PDB entry 8IZ4 | electron microscopy, 2.93 A resolution | chains B and E of the 5 polymer chains in the assembly

# Chain B
Name: Guanine nucleotide-binding protein G(I)/G(S)/G(T) subunit beta-1
Source organism: Homo sapiens
Reference sequence: P62873 (GBB1_HUMAN); numbering as in UniProt (aligned over 2-340)
Chain sequence (376 residues; numbered -9 to 366; the number before each row is that of its first residue; numbers below 1 keep their minus sign (Met-9 is residue -9)):
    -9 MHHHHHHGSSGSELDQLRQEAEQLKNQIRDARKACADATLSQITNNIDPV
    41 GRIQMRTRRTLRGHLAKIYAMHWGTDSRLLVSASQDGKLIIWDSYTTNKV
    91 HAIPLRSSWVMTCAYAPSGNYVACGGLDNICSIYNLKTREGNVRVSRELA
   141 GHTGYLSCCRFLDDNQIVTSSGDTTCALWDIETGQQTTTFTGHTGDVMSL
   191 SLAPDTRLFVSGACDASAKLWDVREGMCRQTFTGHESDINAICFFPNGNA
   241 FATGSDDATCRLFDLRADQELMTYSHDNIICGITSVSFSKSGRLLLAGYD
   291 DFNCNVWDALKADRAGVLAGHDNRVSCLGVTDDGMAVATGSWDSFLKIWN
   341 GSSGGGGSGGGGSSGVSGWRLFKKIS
Disordered / not traced: -9 to 1, 344-366
Sequence notes: initiating methionine (-9); expression tag (-8 to 1, 341-366)

# Chain E
Name: Antibody fragment scFv16
Source organism: synthetic construct
Notes: antibody fragment or engineered binder
Chain sequence (255 residues; numbered 1 to 255; the number before each row is that of its first residue):
     1 DVQLVESGGGLVQPGGSRKLSCSASGFAFSSFGMHWVRQAPEKGLEWVAY
    51 ISSGSGTIYYADTVKGRFTISRDDPKNTLFLQMTSLRSEDTAMYYCVRSI
   101 YYYGSSPFDFWGQGTTLTVSSGGGGSGGGGSGGGGSDIVMTQATSSVPVT
   151 PGESVSISCRSSKSLLHSNGNTYLYWFLQRPGQSPQLLIYRMSNLASGVP
   201 DRFSGSGSGTAFTLTISRLEAEDVGVYYCMQHLEYPLTFGAGTKLELLEE
   251 NLYFQ
Disordered / not traced: 121-136, 248-255
Cystine bridges: Cys22-Cys96, Cys159-Cys229

# How chain B and chain E interact
Contacting residue pairs - 13 pairs, chain B then chain E:
  Asp66(B) with Tyr103(E)
  Arg68(B) with Tyr103(E)
  Leu69(B) with Tyr103(E), hydrophobic
  Asp83(B) with Tyr103(E)
  Val90(B) with Tyr102(E), hydrophobic
  Arg129(B) with Val2(E); Arg98(E), hydrogen bond (backbone-side chain); Phe110(E)
  Glu130(B) with Gly26(E); Phe27(E); Ala28(E), hydrogen bond (backbone-backbone); Phe32(E)
  Gly131(B) with Phe32(E)
Other interface residues (no listed pair), chain B (10 interface residues in all): His91, Asn132
Other interface residues (no listed pair), chain E (11 interface residues in all): Ile100, Asp109

# Summary
10 residues of chain B face 11 of chain E across their interface, with 2 hydrogen bonds. Polar contacts
include Arg129(B)-Arg98(E) and Glu130(B)-Ala28(E).
Here chain B is Guanine nucleotide-binding protein G(I)/G(S)/G(T) subunit beta-1 (Homo sapiens) and chain E is
Antibody fragment scFv16 (synthetic construct). Entry 8IZ4 (Lysophosphatidylserine receptor GPR34-Gi complex)
was determined by electron microscopy.
